Entry 2BKB (X-ray diffraction, 1.70 A resolution); this record covers chains A and B.

[Chain A]
Molecule: Superoxide dismutase [Fe]
From: Escherichia coli
Notes: EC 1.15.1.1
UniProt: P0AGD3 (SODF_ECOLI); residues 1-192 here = UniProt positions 1-192
Chain sequence (192 residues; row label = number of the first residue in the row):
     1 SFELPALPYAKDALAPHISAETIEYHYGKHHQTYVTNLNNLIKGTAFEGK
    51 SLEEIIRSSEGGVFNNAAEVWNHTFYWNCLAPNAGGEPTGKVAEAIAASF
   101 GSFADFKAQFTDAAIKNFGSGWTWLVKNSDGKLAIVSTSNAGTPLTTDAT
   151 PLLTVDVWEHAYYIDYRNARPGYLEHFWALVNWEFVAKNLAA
Sequence notes: engineered mutation Glu69 (Gln in P0AGD3)
Metal / ion sites: Fe2+: His26, His73, Asp156, His160

[Chain B]
Molecule: Superoxide dismutase [Fe]
From: Escherichia coli
Notes: EC 1.15.1.1
UniProt: P0AGD3 (SODF_ECOLI); residues 201-392 here correspond to UniProt positions 1-192 (UniProt number = residue number - 200)
Chain sequence (192 residues; row label = number of the first residue in the row):
   201 SFELPALPYAKDALAPHISAETIEYHYGKHHQTYVTNLNNLIKGTAFEGK
   251 SLEEIIRSSEGGVFNNAAEVWNHTFYWNCLAPNAGGEPTGKVAEAIAASF
   301 GSFADFKAQFTDAAIKNFGSGWTWLVKNSDGKLAIVSTSNAGTPLTTDAT
   351 PLLTVDVWEHAYYIDYRNARPGYLEHFWALVNWEFVAKNLAA
Sequence notes: engineered mutation Glu269 (Gln69 in P0AGD3)
Metal / ion sites: Fe2+: His226, His273, Asp356, His360

[Chain A / chain B interface]
Residue-residue contacts (43):
  Glu21(A) - Arg367(B)  salt bridge
  Tyr25(A) - Tyr363(B)
  Tyr25(A) - Arg367(B)
  Tyr25(A) - Asn368(B)
  Lys29(A) - Asn368(B)
  His30(A) - Glu359(B)
  His30(A) - Tyr363(B)  hydrogen bond
  His30(A) - Asn368(B)
  Tyr34(A) - Phe318(B)  hydrophobic
  Asn65(A) - Phe318(B)
  Phe118(A) - Asn265(B)
  Phe118(A) - Asn340(B)
  Phe118(A) - Ala341(B)
  Phe118(A) - Trp358(B)  hydrophobic
  Gly119(A) - Ser320(B)
  Gly119(A) - Asn340(B)
  Gly119(A) - Trp358(B)
  Ser120(A) - Gly319(B)
  Ser120(A) - Ser320(B)  hydrogen bond
  Asn140(A) - Phe318(B)
  Asn140(A) - Gly319(B)
  Ala141(A) - Phe318(B)  hydrophobic
  Trp158(A) - Phe318(B)  hydrophobic
  Trp158(A) - Gly319(B)
  Trp158(A) - Glu359(B)
  Glu159(A) - His230(B)
  Glu159(A) - Trp358(B)
  Glu159(A) - Glu359(B)  hydrogen bond (backbone-side chain)
  Glu159(A) - His360(B)  salt bridge
  His160(A) - Glu359(B)  salt bridge
  His160(A) - Tyr363(B)
  Tyr163(A) - Tyr225(B)
  Tyr163(A) - His230(B)  hydrogen bond
  Tyr163(A) - His360(B)
  Tyr163(A) - Ile364(B)  hydrophobic
  Ile164(A) - Tyr363(B)  hydrophobic
  Ile164(A) - Arg367(B)
  Arg167(A) - Glu221(B)  salt bridge
  Arg167(A) - Tyr225(B)
  Arg167(A) - Ile364(B)
  Asn168(A) - Tyr225(B)
  Asn168(A) - Lys229(B)
  Asn168(A) - His230(B)
Also at the interface, not in a pair above, chain A (19 interface residues in all): Glu69
Also at the interface, not in a pair above, chain B (19 interface residues in all): Tyr234, Glu269

[Summary]
Chain A and chain B each contribute 19 residues to their interface; the contacts include 4 hydrogen bonds and
4 salt bridges. Among the polar pairs are Glu21(A)-Arg367(B), Glu159(A)-His360(B) and His160(A)-Glu359(B).
His26(A), His73(A), Asp156(A) and His160(A) form the Fe2+ site.
Both chains are Superoxide dismutase [Fe] (Escherichia coli). Entry 2BKB (q69e-FeSOD) was determined by X-ray
diffraction, deposited together with 1ZA5.
